6ILL - chains B and C of the 4 polymer chains in the assembly; structure by electron microscopy, 3.80 A resolution.

[Chain B]
Molecule: Capsid protein VP2
Organism: Echovirus E6
Sequence (252 residues; row label = number of the first residue in the row):
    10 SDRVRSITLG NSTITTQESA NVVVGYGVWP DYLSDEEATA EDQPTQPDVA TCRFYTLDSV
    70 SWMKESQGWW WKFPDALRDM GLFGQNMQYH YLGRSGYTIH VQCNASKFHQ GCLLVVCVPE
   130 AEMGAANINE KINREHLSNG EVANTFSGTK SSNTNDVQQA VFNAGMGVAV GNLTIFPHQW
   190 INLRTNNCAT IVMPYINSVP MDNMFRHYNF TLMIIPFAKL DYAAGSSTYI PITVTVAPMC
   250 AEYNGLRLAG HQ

[Chain C]
Molecule: Capsid protein VP3
Organism: Echovirus E6
Sequence (238 residues; row label = number of the first residue in the row):
     1 GLPVMNTPGS NQFLTSDDYQ SPTAMPQFDV TPEMNIPGEV KNLMEIAEVD SVVPVNNVNE
    61 NVNSLEAYRI PVHSVTETGA QVFGFTLQPG ADTVMERTLL GEILNYYANW SGSIKLTFMY
   121 CGSAMATGKF LLAYSPPGAG VPKNRREAML GTHIIWDIGL QSSCVLCVPW ISQTHYRFVS
   181 KDIYTDAGFI TCWYQTSIVV PAEVQNQSVI LCFVSACNDF SVRLLRDSPF VRQTAFYQ

[Interface between chain B and chain C]
Pairs across the interface (49):
  Y35(B) - G38(C)
  V37(B) - P37(C)  hydrophobic
  E46(B) - M34(C)
  E46(B) - N35(C)  hydrogen bond (side chain-backbone)
  K116(B) - A124(C)  hydrogen bond (backbone-backbone)
  F117(B) - M125(C)  hydrophobic
  F117(B) - V204(C)  hydrophobic
  H118(B) - S123(C)
  Q119(B) - G122(C)
  Q119(B) - S123(C)  hydrogen bond (side chain-backbone)
  Q119(B) - Q207(C)  hydrogen bond (side chain-backbone)
  Q119(B) - S208(C)
  C121(B) - C121(C)  hydrophobic
  V170(B) - L65(C)  hydrophobic
  F171(B) - N63(C)
  F171(B) - S64(C)
  V179(B) - Y68(C)
  G180(B) - V52(C)  hydrogen bond (backbone-backbone)
  G180(B) - Y68(C)  hydrogen bond (backbone-side chain)
  N181(B) - S51(C)
  N181(B) - R97(C)  hydrogen bond (side chain-backbone)
  N181(B) - T98(C)
  N181(B) - L99(C)  hydrogen bond (side chain-backbone)
  T183(B) - V49(C)
  T183(B) - D50(C)  hydrogen bond (side chain-backbone)
  T183(B) - S51(C)
  I184(B) - I46(C)  hydrophobic
  I184(B) - V49(C)  hydrophobic
  W189(B) - V52(C)  hydrophobic
  W189(B) - M119(C)  hydrophobic
  W189(B) - F213(C)  hydrophobic
  N191(B) - Y120(C)  hydrogen bond (side chain-backbone)
  N191(B) - C121(C)
  R193(B) - Y120(C)
  R193(B) - S123(C)  hydrogen bond (side chain-backbone)
  R193(B) - A124(C)
  R193(B) - I158(C)
  R193(B) - G159(C)  hydrogen bond (side chain-backbone)
  I205(B) - P37(C)  hydrophobic
  N206(B) - M34(C)
  S207(B) - M34(C)
  I224(B) - L65(C)  hydrophobic
  P225(B) - L65(C)
  F226(B) - L65(C)  hydrophobic
  F226(B) - R69(C)  hydrogen bond (backbone-side chain)
  D230(B) - Q205(C)
  Y231(B) - Q205(C)  hydrogen bond (backbone-side chain)
  A232(B) - E203(C)
  A232(B) - Q205(C)
Interface residues without a listed pair, chain B (36 interface residues in all): G120, G157, A178, T194, V208, P209, A227, K228, G234
Interface residues without a listed pair, chain C (41 interface residues in all): I36, V62, E102, A126, L160, S162, A202, V209, L211

[Summary]
36 residues of chain B and 41 residues of chain C are in contact, with 14 hydrogen bonds. Among the polar
pairs are E46(B)-N35(C), Q119(B)-S123(C) and Q119(B)-Q207(C).
Chain B is Capsid protein VP2 and chain C is Capsid protein VP3, both from Echovirus E6; the structure,
Cryo-EM structure of Echovirus 6 complexed with its uncoating receptor FcRn at PH 5.5, was determined by
electron microscopy (same publication as 6ILJ, 6ILK, 6ILM, 6ILN, 6ILO and 6ILP).
